Entry 3KF6 (X-ray diffraction, 1.65 A resolution); this record covers chains A and B.

Chain A:
Name: Protein stn1
Organism: Schizosaccharomyces pombe
Notes: fragment: N-terminal fragment:
UniProtKB: Q0E7J7 (STN1_SCHPO); residues 2-159 here = UniProt positions 2-159
Amino-acid sequence (159 residues; each row starts with the number of its first residue):
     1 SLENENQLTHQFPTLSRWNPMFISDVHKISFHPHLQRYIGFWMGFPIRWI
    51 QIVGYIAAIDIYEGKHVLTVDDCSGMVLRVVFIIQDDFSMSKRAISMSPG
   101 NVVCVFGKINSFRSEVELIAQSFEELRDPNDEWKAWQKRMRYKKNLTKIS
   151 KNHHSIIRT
Unresolved in the structure: 1-15, 35-37, 155-159
Construct notes: expression tag (1)
Curated features (UniProtKB/Swiss-Prot):
  - DNA-binding region: I50 to L126 (OB)

Chain B:
Name: Protein ten1
Organism: Schizosaccharomyces pombe
UniProtKB: P0C5Y7 (TEN1_SCHPO); residues 502-602 here correspond to UniProt positions 2-102 (UniProt number = residue number - 500)
Amino-acid sequence (105 residues; each row starts with the number of its first residue):
   498 PLGSDSAKLIFINQINDCKDGQKLRFLGCVQSYKNGILRLIDGSSSVTCD
   548 VTVVLPDVSIQKHEWLNIVGRKRQDGIVDVLLIRSAVGINLPRYRQMVSE
   598 RQKCD
Construct notes: expression tag (498-501)

Chain A / chain B interface:
Residue-residue contacts (43; chain A residue first):
  F22(A) - R598(B)
  Y55(A) - A504(B)
  Y55(A) - V566(B)
  Y55(A) - L579(B)  hydrophobic
  A57(A) - L499(B)
  D71(A) - S503(B)  hydrogen bond
  D71(A) - A504(B)  hydrogen bond (side chain-backbone)
  D72(A) - R598(B)  hydrogen bond (backbone-side chain)
  C73(A) - S503(B)
  C73(A) - A504(B)
  C73(A) - L506(B)  hydrophobic
  C73(A) - R522(B)
  C73(A) - R598(B)  hydrogen bond (backbone-side chain)
  S74(A) - S503(B)
  S74(A) - R598(B)
  G75(A) - S503(B)  hydrogen bond (backbone-side chain)
  M76(A) - S503(B)
  V77(A) - S501(B)
  P99(A) - L579(B)
  P99(A) - R581(B)  hydrogen bond (backbone-side chain)
  G100(A) - L579(B)
  G100(A) - R581(B)
  N101(A) - R581(B)  hydrogen bond
  P129(A) - S582(B)
  P129(A) - A583(B)
  P129(A) - V584(B)
  P129(A) - I586(B)
  N130(A) - G585(B)  hydrogen bond (side chain-backbone)
  N130(A) - I586(B)
  N130(A) - N587(B)  hydrogen bond (side chain-backbone)
  E132(A) - R522(B)  salt bridge
  W133(A) - R590(B)
  W133(A) - M594(B)
  W136(A) - L506(B)  hydrophobic
  W136(A) - R522(B)
  W136(A) - R598(B)
  Q137(A) - M594(B)
  M140(A) - M594(B)  hydrophobic
  M140(A) - E597(B)
  M140(A) - R598(B)
  K143(A) - D602(B)  hydrogen bond (side chain-backbone)
  K144(A) - E597(B)  salt bridge
  K144(A) - C601(B)  hydrogen bond
Interface residues without a listed pair, chain A (24 interface residues in all): I56, S98
Interface residues without a listed pair, chain B (25 interface residues in all): D502, K520, Y591, V595
The authors on this interface:
  - pairs named by the authors: E132(A)-R522(B) (salt bridge)

Summary:
24 residues of chain A face 25 of chain B across their interface, with 11 hydrogen bonds and 2 salt bridges.
Polar contacts include E132(A)-R522(B), K144(A)-E597(B) and D71(A)-S503(B). The authors report a salt bridge
between E132(A) and R522(B).
Chain A is Protein stn1 and chain B is Protein ten1, both from Schizosaccharomyces pombe; the structure,
Crystal structure of S. pombe Stn1-ten1 complex, was determined by X-ray diffraction, deposited together with
3KEY.
